Entry 6HHP (X-ray diffraction, 1.80 A resolution); this record covers chains A and B.

Chain A:
Protein: 14-3-3 protein sigma
Organism: Homo sapiens
UniProtKB: P31947 (1433S_HUMAN); residue numbers follow UniProt; this construct covers 1-231
Amino-acid sequence (236 residues; each row starts with the number of its first residue; numbers below 1 keep their minus sign (Gly-4 is residue -4)):
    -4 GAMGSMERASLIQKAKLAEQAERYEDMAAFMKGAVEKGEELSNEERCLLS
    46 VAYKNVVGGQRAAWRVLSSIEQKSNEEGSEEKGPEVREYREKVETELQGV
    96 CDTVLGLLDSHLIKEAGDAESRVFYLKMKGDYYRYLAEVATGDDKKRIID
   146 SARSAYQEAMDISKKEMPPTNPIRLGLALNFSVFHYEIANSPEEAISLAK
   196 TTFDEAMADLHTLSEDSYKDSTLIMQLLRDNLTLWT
Sequence notes: expression tag (-4 to 0); engineered mutation Asn38 (Cys in P31947), Cys42 (Asn in P31947)
Curated features (UniProtKB/Swiss-Prot):
  - site (Interaction with phosphoserine on interacting protein): Arg56, Arg129
  - modified residue (Phosphoserine): Ser5, Ser74
Covalent attachments: compound G4Z linked to Cys42
Bound ions: Mg2+ site 1 near Glu2 (its only coordinating residue here); Mg2+ site 2 near Ser37 (its only coordinating residue here); Mg2+ site 3 near Glu89 (its only coordinating residue here)
Small-molecule neighbours: G4Z ((1R)-2-(4-chloranylphenoxy)-2-methyl-1-[methyl(2-sulfanylethyl)amino]propan-1-ol): Val46, Phe119, Lys122, Pro167, Ile168, Leu218, Ile219

Chain B:
Protein: Estrogen receptor
Organism: Homo sapiens
UniProtKB: P03372 (ESR1_HUMAN); numbering as in UniProt (aligned over 588-595)
Amino-acid sequence (8 residues; numbered 588 to 595; the number before each row is that of its first residue):
   588 AEGFPATV
Not modelled in the structure: 588-590
Modified / non-standard residues: Thr594 (phosphothreonine; TPO)

Chain A / chain B interface:
Contacting residue pairs - 20 pairs, chain A then chain B:
  Lys49(A) - Thr594(B)  hydrogen bond (side chain-backbone)
  Lys49(A) - Val595(B)
  Arg56(A) - Thr594(B)
  Arg60(A) - Phe591(B)
  Lys122(A) - Val595(B)  hydrogen bond (side chain-backbone)
  Arg129(A) - Thr594(B)
  Tyr130(A) - Thr594(B)
  Gly171(A) - Val595(B)
  Leu174(A) - Ala593(B)
  Leu174(A) - Thr594(B)
  Leu174(A) - Val595(B)
  Asn175(A) - Thr594(B)
  Asn175(A) - Val595(B)  hydrogen bond (side chain-backbone)
  Val178(A) - Pro592(B)  hydrophobic
  Val178(A) - Ala593(B)
  Val178(A) - Thr594(B)
  Leu222(A) - Val595(B)  hydrophobic
  Asn226(A) - Pro592(B)
  Asn226(A) - Ala593(B)  hydrogen bond (side chain-backbone)
  Trp230(A) - Pro592(B)  hydrophobic
Interface residues without a listed pair, chain A (16 interface residues in all): Asp126, Glu182, Leu229

In short:
16 residues of chain A face 5 of chain B across their interface; the contacts include 4 hydrogen bonds. Among
the polar pairs are Lys49(A)-Thr594(B), Lys122(A)-Val595(B) and Asn175(A)-Val595(B). Covalently linked
compound G4Z: at Cys42(A).
Here chain A is 14-3-3 protein sigma and chain B is Estrogen receptor, both from Homo sapiens. Entry 6HHP
(Ternary complex of Estrogen Receptor alpha peptide and 14-3-3 sigma C42 mutant bound to disulfide fragment
...) was determined by X-ray diffraction together with 6HKB, 6HKF, 6HMT, 6HMU and 6HN2 from the same study.
